PDB entry 6KQE | X-ray diffraction, 3.30 A resolution | chains D and E of the 9 polymer chains in the assembly

== Chain D ==
Protein: DNA-directed RNA polymerase subunit beta'
From: Thermus thermophilus (strain HB8 / ATCC 27634 / DSM 579)
Notes: EC 2.7.7.6
Reference sequence: Q8RQE8 (RPOC_THET8); residue numbers follow UniProt; this construct covers 1-1524
Sequence (1524 residues; row label = number of the first residue in the row):
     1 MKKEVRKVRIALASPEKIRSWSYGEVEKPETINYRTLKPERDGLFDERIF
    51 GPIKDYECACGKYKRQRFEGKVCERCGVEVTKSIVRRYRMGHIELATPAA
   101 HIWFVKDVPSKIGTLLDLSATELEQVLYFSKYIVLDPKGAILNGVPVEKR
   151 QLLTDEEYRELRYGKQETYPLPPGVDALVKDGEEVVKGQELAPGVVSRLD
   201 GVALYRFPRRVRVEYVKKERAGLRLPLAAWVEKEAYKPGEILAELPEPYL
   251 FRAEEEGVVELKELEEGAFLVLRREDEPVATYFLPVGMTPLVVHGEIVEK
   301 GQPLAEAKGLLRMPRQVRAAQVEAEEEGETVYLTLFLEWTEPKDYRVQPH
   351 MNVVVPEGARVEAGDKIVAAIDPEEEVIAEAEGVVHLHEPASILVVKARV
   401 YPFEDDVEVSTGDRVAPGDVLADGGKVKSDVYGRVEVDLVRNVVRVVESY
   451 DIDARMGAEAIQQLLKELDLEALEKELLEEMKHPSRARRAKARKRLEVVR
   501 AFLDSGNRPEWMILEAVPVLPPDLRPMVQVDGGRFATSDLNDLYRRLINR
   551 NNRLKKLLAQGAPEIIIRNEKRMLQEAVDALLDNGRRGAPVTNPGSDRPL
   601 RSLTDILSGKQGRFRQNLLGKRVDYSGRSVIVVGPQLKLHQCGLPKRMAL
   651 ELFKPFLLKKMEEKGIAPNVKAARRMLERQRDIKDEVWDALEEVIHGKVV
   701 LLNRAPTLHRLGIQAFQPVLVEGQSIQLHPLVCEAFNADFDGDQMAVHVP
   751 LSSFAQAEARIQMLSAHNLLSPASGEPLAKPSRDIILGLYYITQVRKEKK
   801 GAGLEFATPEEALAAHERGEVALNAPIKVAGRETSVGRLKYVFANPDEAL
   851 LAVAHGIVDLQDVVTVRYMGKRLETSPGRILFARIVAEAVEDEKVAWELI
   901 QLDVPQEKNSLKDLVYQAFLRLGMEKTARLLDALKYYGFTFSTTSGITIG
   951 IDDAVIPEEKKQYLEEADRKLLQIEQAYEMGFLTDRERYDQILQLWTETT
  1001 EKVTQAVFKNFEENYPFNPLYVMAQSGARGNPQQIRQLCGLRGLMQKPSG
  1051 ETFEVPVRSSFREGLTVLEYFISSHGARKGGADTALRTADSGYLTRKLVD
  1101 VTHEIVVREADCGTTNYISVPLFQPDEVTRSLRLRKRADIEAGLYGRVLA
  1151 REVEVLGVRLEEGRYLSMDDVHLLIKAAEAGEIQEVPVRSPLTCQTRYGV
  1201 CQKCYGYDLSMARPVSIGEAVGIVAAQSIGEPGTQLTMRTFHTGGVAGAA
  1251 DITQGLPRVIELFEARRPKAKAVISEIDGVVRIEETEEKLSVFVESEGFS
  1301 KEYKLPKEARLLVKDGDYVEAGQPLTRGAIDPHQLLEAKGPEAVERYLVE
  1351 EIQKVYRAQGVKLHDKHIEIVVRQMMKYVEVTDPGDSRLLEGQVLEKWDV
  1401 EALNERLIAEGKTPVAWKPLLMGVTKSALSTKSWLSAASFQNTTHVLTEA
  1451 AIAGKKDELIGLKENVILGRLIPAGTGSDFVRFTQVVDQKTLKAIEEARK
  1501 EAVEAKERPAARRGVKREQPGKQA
Disordered / not traced: 1-2, 1238-1251, 1503-1524
Bound ions: Zn2+ site 1: Cys58, Cys60, Cys73, Cys76; Mg2+ site 1: Asp739, Asp741, Asp743 (shared with 1 residue of chain I); Mg2+ site 2 near Lys840 (its only coordinating residue here); Zn2+ site 2: Cys1112, Cys1194, Cys1201, Cys1204

== Chain E ==
Protein: DNA-directed RNA polymerase subunit omega
From: Thermus thermophilus (strain HB8 / ATCC 27634 / DSM 579)
Notes: EC 2.7.7.6
Reference sequence: Q8RQE7 (RPOZ_THET8); numbering as in UniProt (aligned over 1-99)
Sequence (99 residues; numbered 1 to 99; the number before each row is that of its first residue):
     1 MAEPGIDKLFGMVDSKYRLTVVVAKRAQQLLRHGFKNTVLEPEERPKMQT
    51 LEGLFDDPNAVTWAMKELLTGRLVFGENLVPEDRLQKEMERLYPVEREE
Disordered / not traced: 1, 96-99

== How chain D and chain E interact ==
Contacting residue pairs (99; chain D residue first):
  His640(D) with Ala2(E)
  Asp689(D) with Leu51(E)
  Glu693(D) with Met48(E); Thr50(E)
  His696(D) with Met48(E); Asp57(E), salt bridge; Asn59(E), hydrogen bond (backbone-side chain)
  Gly697(D) with Asn59(E)
  Lys698(D) with Asn59(E)
  Ser753(D) with Ala24(E); Leu31(E)
  Phe754(D) with Val21(E), hydrophobic; Ala24(E), hydrophobic; Gln28(E)
  Ala757(D) with Thr20(E); Ala24(E), hydrophobic
  Glu758(D) with Thr20(E)
  Arg760(D) with Glu3(E), salt bridge; Asn59(E), hydrogen bond; Val61(E); Thr62(E), hydrogen bond
  Ile761(D) with Phe10(E), hydrophobic; Leu19(E), hydrophobic; Thr20(E); Val23(E), hydrophobic; Met65(E), hydrophobic
  Gln762(D) with Tyr17(E); Thr20(E), hydrogen bond
  Leu764(D) with Ala2(E), hydrophobic; Glu3(E)
  Ala766(D) with Ala2(E)
  His767(D) with Ala2(E); Glu3(E), hydrogen bond (side chain-backbone); Ile6(E)
  Gly923(D) with Asp7(E)
  Met924(D) with Ile6(E), hydrophobic; Asp7(E), hydrogen bond (backbone-side chain)
  Glu925(D) with Pro4(E); Gly5(E), hydrogen bond (side chain-backbone); Ile6(E); Asp7(E)
  Met1211(D) with Lys16(E)
  Arg1213(D) with Phe10(E)
  Ser1216(D) with Ser15(E); Lys16(E), hydrogen bond (side chain-backbone); Tyr17(E)
  Ile1217(D) with Ser15(E), hydrogen bond (backbone-side chain); Tyr17(E)
  Gly1218(D) with Tyr17(E)
  Glu1219(D) with Tyr17(E), hydrogen bond
  Gly1475(D) with Tyr17(E)
  Thr1476(D) with Tyr17(E); Thr20(E); Val21(E)
  Phe1480(D) with Asp14(E); Arg18(E), hydrogen bond (backbone-side chain); Glu77(E)
  Val1481(D) with Ser15(E); Tyr17(E), hydrophobic; Arg18(E); Val21(E)
  Arg1482(D) with Lys25(E), hydrogen bond (backbone-side chain)
  Phe1483(D) with Glu77(E)
  Thr1484(D) with Arg18(E), hydrogen bond; Val22(E); Lys25(E), hydrogen bond (backbone-side chain); Gly76(E); Glu77(E)
  Gln1485(D) with Val74(E); Phe75(E); Gly76(E), hydrogen bond (backbone-backbone); Asn78(E); Leu79(E), hydrogen bond (side chain-backbone); Val80(E), hydrogen bond (side chain-backbone); Glu82(E), hydrogen bond
  Val1486(D) with Val22(E); Lys25(E); Gln29(E), hydrogen bond (backbone-side chain); Val74(E)
  Val1487(D) with Val74(E), hydrogen bond (backbone-backbone)
  Asp1488(D) with Arg26(E), salt bridge; Asn37(E); Val39(E); Leu73(E); Met89(E); Tyr93(E)
  Gln1489(D) with Arg72(E); Val74(E)
  Lys1490(D) with Tyr93(E)
  Thr1491(D) with Met89(E); Leu92(E); Tyr93(E), hydrogen bond
  Ala1494(D) with Leu92(E), hydrophobic
  Ile1495(D) with Val80(E), hydrophobic; Leu85(E), hydrophobic; Glu88(E)
  Arg1499(D) with Leu79(E), hydrogen bond (side chain-backbone); Val80(E); Pro81(E)
Other interface residues (no listed pair), chain D (47 interface residues in all): Lys664, Gln756, Asp1208, Asp1479, Ala1498
Other interface residues (no listed pair), chain E (54 interface residues in all): Ala27, Lys47, Glu52, Pro58, Arg84

== Overview ==
Chain D and chain E form an interface of 47 and 54 residues respectively; the contacts include 22 hydrogen
bonds and 3 salt bridges. Among the polar pairs are His696(D)-Asp57(E), Arg760(D)-Glu3(E) and
Asp1488(D)-Arg26(E). Cys58(D), Cys60(D), Cys73(D) and Cys76(D) coordinate Zn2+ site 1.
Here chain D is DNA-directed RNA polymerase subunit beta' and chain E is DNA-directed RNA polymerase subunit
omega, both from Thermus thermophilus (strain HB8 / ATCC 27634 / DSM 579). Entry 6KQE (Thermus thermophilus
initial transcription complex comprising sigma A and 5'-OH RNA of 4 nt) was determined by X-ray diffraction
together with 6KQD, 6KQF, 6KQG, 6KQH, 6KQL, 6KQM and 6 further entries from the same study.
